8E0O - chains A and C of the 3 polymer chains in the assembly; structure by X-ray diffraction, 2.10 A resolution.

== Chain A ==
Protein: hetBGL03-15-18a
Source organism: synthetic construct
Amino-acid sequence (141 residues; each row starts with the number of its first residue; numbers below 1 keep their minus sign (Gly-1 is residue -1)):
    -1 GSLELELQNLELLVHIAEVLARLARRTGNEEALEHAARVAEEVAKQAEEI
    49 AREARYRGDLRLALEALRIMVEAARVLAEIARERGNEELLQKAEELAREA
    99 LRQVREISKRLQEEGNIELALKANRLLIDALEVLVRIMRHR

== Chain C ==
Protein: hetBGL03-15-18c
Source organism: synthetic construct
Amino-acid sequence (163 residues; numbered 0 to 162; the number before each row is that of its first residue; numbering starts at 0):
     0 SPRLVLRALENMVRAAHTLAEIARDNGNEEWLERAARLAEEVARRAEELA
    50 REAREKGDLELALKALQILVNAAYVLAEIARDRGNEELLKKAHELARKAA
   100 EEAQKIAEQARYEGNLELFNKALRILLEAIRVLIEHDDSEEAARELIRRL
   150 EELLEQSRRSMKG
Not modelled in the structure: 160-162

== Chain A / chain C interface ==
Pairs across the interface (36; chain A residue first):
  Leu3(A) with Glu116(C); Asn119(C)
  Asn7(A) with Asn119(C); Ser156(C), hydrogen bond; Ser159(C)
  Glu9(A) with Arg123(C)
  Leu10(A) with Leu122(C), hydrophobic; Arg123(C)
  Leu11(A) with Leu153(C), hydrophobic; Ser156(C)
  His13(A) with Arg123(C), hydrogen bond; Leu126(C)
  Ile14(A) with Leu126(C); Leu149(C); Leu152(C); Leu153(C), hydrophobic
  Val17(A) with Leu126(C), hydrophobic; Arg130(C); Ile133(C), hydrophobic; Leu149(C), hydrophobic
  Leu18(A) with Leu149(C), hydrophobic; Leu153(C), hydrophobic
  Arg20(A) with Arg130(C)
  Leu21(A) with Ile133(C), hydrophobic; Ala142(C); Leu145(C), hydrophobic; Ile146(C), hydrophobic
  Ala22(A) with Ile146(C), hydrophobic
  Arg24(A) with Ile133(C), hydrogen bond (side chain-backbone); Asp136(C); Asp137(C)
  Thr25(A) with Ala142(C); Ile146(C)
  Ala30(A) with Glu150(C)
  His33(A) with Leu153(C); Glu154(C), salt bridge
Other interface residues (no listed pair), chain A (20 interface residues in all): Gln6, Glu16, Asn27, Val37
Other interface residues (no listed pair), chain C (21 interface residues in all): Leu115, Arg157

== Summary ==
The interface between chain A and chain C involves 20 residues on one side and 21 on the other; the contacts
include 3 hydrogen bonds and 1 salt bridge. Among the polar pairs are His33(A)-Glu154(C), Asn7(A)-Ser156(C)
and His13(A)-Arg123(C).
Chain A is hetBGL03-15-18a and chain C is hetBGL03-15-18c, both from synthetic construct; the structure,
Heterotrimeric variant of tcTRP9, hetBGL03-15-18, was determined by X-ray diffraction together with 8E0L,
8E0M, 8E0N and 8E12 from the same study.
